PDB entry 2WPN | X-ray diffraction, 2.04 A resolution | chains A and B

Chain A:
Name: Periplasmic [nifese] hydrogenase, small subunit
Source organism: Desulfovibrio vulgaris
Notes: EC 1.18.99.1
UniProt: Q72AS4 (Q72AS4_DESVH); residues -33 to 283 here correspond to UniProt positions 1-317 (UniProt number = residue number + 34)
Chain sequence (317 residues; row label = number of the first residue in the row; numbers below 1 keep their minus sign (Met-33 is residue -33)):
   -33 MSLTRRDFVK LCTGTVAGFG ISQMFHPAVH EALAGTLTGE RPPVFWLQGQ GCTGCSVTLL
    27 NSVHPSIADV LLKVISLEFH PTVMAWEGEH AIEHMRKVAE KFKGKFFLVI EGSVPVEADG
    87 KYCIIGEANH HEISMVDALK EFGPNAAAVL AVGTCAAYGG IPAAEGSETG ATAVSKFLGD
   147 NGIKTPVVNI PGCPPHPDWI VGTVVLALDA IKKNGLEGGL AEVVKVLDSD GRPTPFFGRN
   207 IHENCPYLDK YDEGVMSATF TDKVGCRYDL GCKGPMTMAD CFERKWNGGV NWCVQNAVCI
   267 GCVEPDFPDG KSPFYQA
Unresolved in the structure: -33 to 6
Bound ions: 4Fe-4S cluster Fe site 1: Cys18, Cys21, Cys121, Cys159; fe4-S3-o3 cluster Fe: Cys18, Cys21, Cys121, Cys159; 4Fe-4S cluster Fe site 2: His208, Cys211, Cys232, Cys238; 4Fe-4S cluster Fe site 3: Cys247, Cys259, Cys265, Cys268
Small-molecule neighbours:
  - fe4-S3-o3 cluster / 4Fe-4S cluster: Gln16, Gly17, Cys18, Thr19, Gly20, Cys21, Glu77, Gly78, Gly119, Thr120, Cys121, Gly158, Cys159, Pro160, Pro161
  - SBY (3-[dodecyl(dimethyl)ammonio]propane-1-sulfonate), molecule 1: Pro8, Val10, Leu37, Val40, Ile41, Phe73, Val75, Leu116, Val170, Leu174, Ile177
  - SBY, molecule 2: Trp12, Ser22, Leu25, Leu26, Ile33, Leu37, Leu43, His46, Val49
  - SBY, molecule 3: Ala34, Leu38, Val49
  - 4Fe-4S cluster (SF4), molecule 1: Ile207, His208, Cys211, Tyr213, Leu214, Tyr217, Cys232, Arg233, Tyr234, Cys238, Gly240, Pro241, Val260
  - 4Fe-4S cluster (SF4), molecule 2: Ile207, Thr243, Ala245, Cys247, Trp252, Trp258, Cys259, Cys265, Ile266, Gly267, Cys268, Val269

Chain B:
Name: Periplasmic [nifese] hydrogenase, large subunit, selenocysteine-containing
Source organism: Desulfovibrio vulgaris
Notes: EC 1.18.99.1
UniProt: Q72AS3 (Q72AS3_DESVH); numbering as in UniProt (aligned over 1-495)
Chain sequence (496 residues; each row starts with the number of its first residue):
     1 MSGCTPKAAP AGATGRTTIA IDPVTRIEGH LKAEVVVENG KVVDARLSGG MYRGFETILR
    61 GRDPRDASQI VQRICGVCPT AHSTASVLAL DEAFGAKVPN NGRITRNLIF GANYLQSHIL
   121 HFYHLSAQDF VQGPDTAPFV PRFPKSDLRL SKELNKAGVD QYIEALEVRR ICHEMVALFG
   181 GRMPHVQGQV VGGATEIPTK EKLVEYAARF KKVRDFVEQK YVPVVYTIGS KYKDMFKVGQ
   241 GFKAALCVGA FPLDNSGKKH LFMPGVYAKG KDMPFDPSKI KEYVKYSWFA EETTGLNYKE
   301 GKTIPAPDKA GAYSFVKAPR YDGLSLEVGP LARMWVNNPE LSPVGKKLLK DLFGISAKKF
   361 RDLGEEAAFS LMGRHVARAE ETYYMLGAIE GWLKEIKAGE DTVVMPAVPA SAEGTGFTEA
   421 PRGSLLHYVK VKDSKIDNYQ IVSASLWNCN PRDDMGQRGA VEEALIGIPV DDIQNPVNVA
   481 RLIRAFDPU
   489 ULGCAVH
Unresolved in the structure: 1-14
Construct notes: microheterogeneity Sec489 (Sec in Q72AS3)
Modified positions: Cys75 (cysteinesulfonic acid; OCS); Sec489 (3-(sulfanylselanyl)-l-alanine; PSW)
Bound ions: Fe2+: Glu56, Ile441, His495; Ni2+: Cys75, Cys78, Sec489, Cys492; carbonmonoxide-(dicyano) iron Fe: Cys78, Cys492 (together with Ni2+)
Small-molecule neighbours:
  - carbonmonoxide-(dicyano) iron (FCO): Cys78, His82, Ala420, Pro421, Arg422, Leu425, Ser443, Ala444, Ser445, Sec489, Sec489, Cys492
  - SBY (3-[dodecyl(dimethyl)ammonio]propane-1-sulfonate), molecule 1: Ala127, Gln128, Val131, Gly133, Pro134, Phe139, Val159, Tyr162, Ile163
  - SBY, molecule 2: Pro138, Phe139, Tyr162, Leu166

Chain A / chain B interface:
Contacting residue pairs - 168 pairs, chain A then chain B:
  Arg7(A) with Thr136(B)
  Gln14(A) with His30(B), hydrogen bond (backbone-side chain)
  Gly15(A) with His30(B), hydrogen bond (backbone-side chain); Met51(B)
  Gln16(A) with Met51(B); Tyr52(B), hydrogen bond (side chain-backbone); Arg53(B)
  Gly17(A) with Met51(B); Arg53(B)
  Cys18(A) with Glu28(B); Arg53(B); Arg73(B); Cys75(B); Gly76(B), hydrogen bond (backbone-backbone); His185(B)
  Thr19(A) with Glu28(B), hydrogen bond
  Gly20(A) with Gly76(B); Pro184(B)
  Val23(A) with Gly76(B); Val77(B), hydrophobic; Arg169(B); His173(B); Pro184(B), hydrophobic
  Leu26(A) with Leu120(B), hydrophobic; Arg169(B), hydrogen bond (backbone-side chain)
  Asn27(A) with Arg169(B), hydrogen bond; Arg170(B); His173(B), hydrogen bond; Met183(B), hydrogen bond (side chain-backbone)
  Val29(A) with Arg170(B)
  Ser42(A) with Ala137(B)
  Leu43(A) with Ala137(B); Pro138(B)
  Glu44(A) with Ala137(B)
  Pro47(A) with Thr25(B); Arg26(B), hydrogen bond (backbone-backbone)
  Thr48(A) with Arg26(B); Ile27(B); Leu125(B)
  Val49(A) with Arg26(B); Gln128(B), hydrogen bond (backbone-side chain)
  Met50(A) with Arg26(B), hydrogen bond (backbone-side chain); Pro138(B)
  Ala51(A) with Arg26(B), hydrogen bond (backbone-side chain); Gln128(B); Pro138(B), hydrogen bond (backbone-backbone); Phe139(B); Arg142(B)
  Trp52(A) with Thr25(B), hydrogen bond (backbone-side chain); Pro141(B); Arg142(B); Phe143(B)
  Glu53(A) with Ile21(B); Pro23(B); Thr25(B); Phe143(B); Ala480(B); Arg484(B), salt bridge
  Gly54(A) with Ile21(B); Asp22(B); Pro23(B), hydrogen bond (backbone-backbone)
  Glu55(A) with Asp22(B)
  His56(A) with Phe143(B)
  Ile58(A) with Pro23(B)
  His60(A) with Pro141(B)
  Ala84(A) with Pro307(B), hydrophobic
  Lys87(A) with Asp308(B), salt bridge; Phe315(B)
  Tyr88(A) with Gly50(B); Met51(B); Tyr52(B), hydrogen bond (backbone-backbone); Pro305(B); Pro307(B); Phe315(B), hydrophobic
  Cys89(A) with His30(B); Gly50(B); Met51(B), hydrophobic
  Ile90(A) with Asp22(B); His30(B); Gly50(B), hydrogen bond (backbone-backbone)
  Ile91(A) with Asp22(B); Pro23(B); His30(B)
  Gly92(A) with Asp22(B); Pro23(B)
  Glu93(A) with Asp22(B), hydrogen bond (backbone-backbone); Lys32(B), salt bridge
  Ile127(A) with Phe55(B), hydrophobic; Ile58(B); Ile70(B), hydrophobic; Arg73(B)
  Ala130(A) with Arg62(B)
  Glu131(A) with Ile58(B); Arg62(B), hydrogen bond (backbone-side chain)
  Gly132(A) with Thr57(B), hydrogen bond (backbone-side chain); Ile58(B)
  Ser133(A) with Ile58(B)
  Glu134(A) with Thr57(B); Pro305(B)
  Thr135(A) with Tyr52(B)
  Cys159(A) with Arg73(B), hydrogen bond (backbone-side chain); Arg182(B), hydrogen bond (backbone-side chain); His185(B), hydrogen bond (backbone-side chain)
  Pro160(A) with Arg182(B), hydrogen bond (backbone-side chain); Pro184(B); His185(B)
  Ala224(A) with Met405(B)
  Thr225(A) with Val403(B); Met405(B)
  Phe226(A) with Val190(B), hydrophobic; Thr195(B); Met405(B), hydrophobic
  Thr227(A) with Ala194(B); Thr195(B); Ile197(B); Asp401(B), hydrogen bond; Thr402(B); Val403(B)
  Lys229(A) with Thr195(B), hydrogen bond (side chain-backbone)
  Leu236(A) with Met405(B), hydrophobic
  Trp252(A) with Arg182(B)
  Asn253(A) with His173(B); Glu174(B); Ala177(B); Arg182(B); Met183(B), hydrogen bond (side chain-backbone)
  Gly254(A) with Glu174(B)
  Val256(A) with Glu174(B); Ala177(B), hydrophobic; Leu178(B), hydrophobic; Lys202(B); Arg209(B)
  Asn257(A) with Ala177(B), hydrogen bond (side chain-backbone); Leu178(B), hydrogen bond (side chain-backbone); Gly181(B); Glu196(B), hydrogen bond; Lys202(B)
  Trp258(A) with Gly181(B), hydrogen bond (backbone-backbone)
  Cys259(A) with Arg182(B); Gln187(B), hydrogen bond
  Gln261(A) with Glu196(B), hydrogen bond; Lys202(B)
  Asn262(A) with Phe179(B), hydrogen bond (side chain-backbone); Gly180(B); Gly181(B); Gln187(B); Gly188(B), hydrogen bond (side chain-backbone); Thr195(B), hydrogen bond (backbone-side chain); Glu196(B), hydrogen bond
  Ala263(A) with Gln187(B); Thr195(B)
  Val264(A) with Gln187(B)
  Ile266(A) with Gln69(B); Arg73(B); Gln187(B)
  Cys268(A) with Arg182(B), hydrogen bond
  Pro274(A) with Ile70(B), hydrophobic
  Asp275(A) with Arg62(B), salt bridge
  Ser278(A) with Asp66(B)
  Pro279(A) with Asp63(B); Asp66(B)
  Phe280(A) with Asp66(B), hydrogen bond (backbone-side chain); Gln69(B); Ile70(B), hydrophobic
  Tyr281(A) with Arg65(B); Gln69(B); Val190(B)
  Gln282(A) with Arg65(B)
Other interface residues (no listed pair), chain A (75 interface residues in all): Thr24, Ser28, Phe45, Pro128, Phe273
Other interface residues (no listed pair), chain B (73 interface residues in all): Ala20, Gly29, Ile74, His124, Leu166

In short:
The interface between chain A and chain B involves 75 residues on one side and 73 on the other; the contacts
include 40 hydrogen bonds and 4 salt bridges. Polar pairs include Glu53(A)-Arg484(B), Lys87(A)-Asp308(B) and
Glu93(A)-Lys32(B).
Here chain A is Periplasmic [nifese] hydrogenase, small subunit and chain B is Periplasmic [nifese]
hydrogenase, large subunit, selenocysteine-containing, both from Desulfovibrio vulgaris. Entry 2WPN (Structure
of the oxidised, as-isolated NiFeSe hydrogenase from D. vulgaris Hildenborough) was determined by X-ray
diffraction.
